PDB entry 7CGK | X-ray diffraction, 2.40 A resolution | chains A and B

[Chain A]
Molecule: PUM-HD domain-containing protein
From: Caenorhabditis elegans
Reference sequence: Q09487 (Q09487_CAEEL); residue numbers follow UniProt; this construct covers 172-522
Sequence (360 residues; each row starts with the number of its first residue):
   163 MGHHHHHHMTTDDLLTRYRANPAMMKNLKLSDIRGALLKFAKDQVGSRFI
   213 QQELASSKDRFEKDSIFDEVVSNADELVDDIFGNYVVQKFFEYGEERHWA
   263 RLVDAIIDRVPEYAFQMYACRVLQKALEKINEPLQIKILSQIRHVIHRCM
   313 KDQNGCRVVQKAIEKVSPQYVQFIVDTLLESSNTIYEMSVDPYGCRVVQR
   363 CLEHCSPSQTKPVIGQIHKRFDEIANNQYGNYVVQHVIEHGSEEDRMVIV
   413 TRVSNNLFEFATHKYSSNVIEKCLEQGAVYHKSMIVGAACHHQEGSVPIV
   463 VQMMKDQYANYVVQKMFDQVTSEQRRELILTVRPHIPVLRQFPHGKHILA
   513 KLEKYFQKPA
Disordered / not traced: 163-173, 520-522
Sequence notes: initiating methionine (163); expression tag (164-171); engineered mutation Cys318 (Asn in Q09487), Arg319 (His in Q09487)
From the paper describing this entry:
  - binding site for the 8-nt RNA strand (chain B): Arg319
  - mutagenesis - Q476A (25.50-fold), Q476A/K513A, Q476E, K513A (53.61-fold), K513E, K513R: decreased binding to the 8-nt RNA strand (chain B)
  - mutagenesis - N472S/Y473N/Q476E: decreased growth
  - mutagenesis - Q476A/K513A, K513A (53.61-fold), K513E, K513R: decreased binding to PBE-5A

[Chain B]
Molecule: 8-nt RNA strand
Sequence (8 nucleotides; row label = number of the first residue in the row; numbering starts at 0):
     0 UGUAAAUA

[How chain A and chain B interact]
Contacting residue pairs - 45 pairs, chain A then chain B:
  Gln206(A) - A7(B)  hydrogen bond to the base
  Arg210(A) - A7(B)  hydrogen bond to the sugar
  Gln213(A) - A7(B)  hydrogen bond to the base
  Phe244(A) - A7(B)  base contact
  Asn246(A) - U6(B)  hydrogen bond to the base
  Tyr247(A) - U6(B)  hydrogen bond to the base
  Tyr247(A) - A7(B)  stacking on the base
  Gln250(A) - U6(B)  hydrogen bond to the base
  Met279(A) - A5(B)  sugar contact
  Tyr280(A) - U6(B)  base contact
  Cys282(A) - A5(B)  base contact
  Arg283(A) - A5(B)  hydrogen bond to the base
  Arg283(A) - U6(B)  base contact
  Gln286(A) - A5(B)  hydrogen bond to the base
  Gln315(A) - A5(B)  phosphate contact
  Asn316(A) - A5(B)  sugar contact
  Arg319(A) - A4(B)  hydrogen bond to the base
  Arg319(A) - A5(B)  hydrogen bond to the base
  Gln322(A) - A4(B)  hydrogen bond to the base
  Cys357(A) - A3(B)  base contact
  Arg358(A) - A3(B)  base contact
  Arg358(A) - A4(B)  base contact
  Gln361(A) - A3(B)  hydrogen bond to the base
  Arg362(A) - A4(B)  base contact
  Gln390(A) - U2(B)  base contact
  Tyr391(A) - A3(B)  sugar contact
  Asn393(A) - U2(B)  hydrogen bond to the base
  Tyr394(A) - U2(B)  hydrogen bond to the base
  Tyr394(A) - A3(B)  stacking on the base
  Gln397(A) - U2(B)  hydrogen bond to the base
  Lys426(A) - G1(B)  hydrogen bond to the sugar
  Lys426(A) - U2(B)  salt bridge to the phosphate
  Tyr427(A) - U2(B)  base contact
  Ser429(A) - G1(B)  hydrogen bond to the base
  Asn430(A) - G1(B)  base contact
  Asn430(A) - U2(B)  hydrogen bond to the base
  Glu433(A) - G1(B)  hydrogen bond to the base
  Gln469(A) - U0(B)  base contact
  Tyr470(A) - G1(B)  sugar contact
  Asn472(A) - U0(B)  hydrogen bond to the base
  Tyr473(A) - U0(B)  hydrogen bond to the base
  Tyr473(A) - G1(B)  stacking on the base
  His506(A) - U0(B)  salt bridge to the phosphate
  His509(A) - U0(B)  base contact
  Lys513(A) - U0(B)  hydrogen bond to the base
Other interface residues (no listed pair), chain A (40 interface residues in all): Ile243, Cys318, Ile510

[In short]
40 residues of chain A and 8 residues of chain B are in contact; the contacts include 22 hydrogen bonds, 2
salt bridges and 3 aromatic stacking contacts. Polar contacts include Gln206(A)-A7(B), Gln213(A)-A7(B) and
Asn246(A)-U6(B). The paper reports a binding site for the 8-nt RNA strand (chain B) at Arg319(A); Q476A,
Q476A/K513A and Q476E of chain A, among others, reduce binding to the 8-nt RNA strand (chain B); 7
substitutions were tested in all.
Chain A is PUM-HD domain-containing protein (Caenorhabditis elegans) and chain B is an 8-nt RNA strand; the
structure, Crystal Structure of PUF-8 in Complex with PBE-RNA, was determined by X-ray diffraction (same
publication as 7CGF, 7CGG, 7CGH, 7CGI, 7CGJ, 7CGL and 7CGM).
